Entry 8VDS (X-ray diffraction, 2.79 A resolution); this record covers chains A and C of the 3 polymer chains in the assembly.

# Chain A
Protein: DNA ligase 1
Organism: Homo sapiens
Notes: EC 6.5.1.1
UniProtKB: P18858 (DNLI1_HUMAN); numbering as in UniProt (aligned over 261-918)
Chain sequence (658 residues; row label = number of the first residue in the row):
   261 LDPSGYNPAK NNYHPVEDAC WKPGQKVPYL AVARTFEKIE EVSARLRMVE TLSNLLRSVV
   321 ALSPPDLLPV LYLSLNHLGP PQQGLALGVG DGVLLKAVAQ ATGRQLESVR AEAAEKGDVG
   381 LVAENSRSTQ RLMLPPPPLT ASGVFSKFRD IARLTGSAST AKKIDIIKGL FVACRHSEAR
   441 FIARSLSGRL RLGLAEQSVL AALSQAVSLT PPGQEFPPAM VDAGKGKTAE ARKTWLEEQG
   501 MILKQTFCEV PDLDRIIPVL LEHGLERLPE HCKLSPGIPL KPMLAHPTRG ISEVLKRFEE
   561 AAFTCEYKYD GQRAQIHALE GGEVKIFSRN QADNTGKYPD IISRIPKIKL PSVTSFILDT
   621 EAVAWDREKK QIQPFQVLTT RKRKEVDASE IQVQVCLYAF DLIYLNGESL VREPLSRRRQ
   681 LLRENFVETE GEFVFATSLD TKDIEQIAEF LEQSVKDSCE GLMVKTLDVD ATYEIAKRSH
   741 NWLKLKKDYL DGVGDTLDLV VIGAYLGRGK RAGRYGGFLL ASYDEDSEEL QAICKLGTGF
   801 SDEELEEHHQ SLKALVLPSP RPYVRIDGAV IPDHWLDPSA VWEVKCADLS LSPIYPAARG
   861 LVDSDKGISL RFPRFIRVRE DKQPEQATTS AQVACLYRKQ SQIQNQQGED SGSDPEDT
Disordered / not traced: 386-391, 907-918
Sequence notes: conflict Ala-346 (Glu in P18858), Ala-592 (Glu in P18858)
From the paper describing this entry:
  - conformationally variable residues (side-chain flip): Lys-568, Arg-573, Glu-621, Lys-744
  - catalytic residues: Lys-568 (citing earlier work)

# Chain C
Molecule: 18-nt DNA strand
Sequence (18 nucleotides; numbered 1 to 18; the number before each row is that of its first residue):
     1 GTCCGACCAC GCATCAGC

# Interface between chain A and chain C
Residue-residue contacts (59; chain A residue first):
  Arg-305(A) / DT2(C)  hydrogen bond to the base
  Arg-305(A) / DC3(C)  hydrogen bond to the sugar
  Thr-415(A) / DC15(C)  phosphate contact
  Gly-416(A) / DC15(C)  hydrogen bond to the phosphate
  Ser-417(A) / DA16(C)  phosphate contact
  Ala-418(A) / DA16(C)  hydrogen bond to the phosphate
  Ser-419(A) / DC15(C)  phosphate contact
  Ser-419(A) / DA16(C)  hydrogen bond to the phosphate
  Thr-420(A) / DA16(C)  hydrogen bond to the phosphate
  Arg-449(A) / DC7(C)  salt bridge to the phosphate
  Arg-451(A) / DG5(C)  phosphate contact
  Arg-451(A) / DA6(C)  salt bridge to the phosphate
  Leu-452(A) / DG5(C)  hydrogen bond to the phosphate
  Gly-453(A) / DC4(C)  phosphate contact
  Gly-453(A) / DG5(C)  hydrogen bond to the phosphate
  Leu-454(A) / DC4(C)  phosphate contact
  Leu-454(A) / DG5(C)  phosphate contact
  Ala-455(A) / DC4(C)  hydrogen bond to the phosphate
  Ala-455(A) / DG5(C)  phosphate contact
  Glu-456(A) / DC4(C)  phosphate contact
  Gln-457(A) / DC3(C)  phosphate contact
  Gln-457(A) / DC4(C)  hydrogen bond to the phosphate
  Ser-458(A) / DC3(C)  phosphate contact
  Ser-458(A) / DC4(C)  hydrogen bond to the phosphate
  Gln-636(A) / DC10(C)  phosphate contact
  Gln-636(A) / DG11(C)  hydrogen bond to the phosphate
  Thr-639(A) / DG11(C)  sugar contact
  Thr-639(A) / DC12(C)  sugar contact
  Thr-640(A) / DC12(C)  phosphate contact
  Arg-641(A) / DC12(C)  sugar contact
  Lys-642(A) / DC12(C)  phosphate contact
  Lys-642(A) / DA13(C)  phosphate contact
  Arg-643(A) / DG11(C)  base contact
  Lys-644(A) / DA13(C)  phosphate contact
  Gly-767(A) / DC7(C)  phosphate contact
  Arg-768(A) / DA6(C)  phosphate contact
  Arg-768(A) / DC7(C)  hydrogen bond to the phosphate
  Gly-769(A) / DA6(C)  phosphate contact
  Lys-770(A) / DG5(C)  hydrogen bond to the base
  Lys-770(A) / DA6(C)  hydrogen bond to the phosphate
  Arg-771(A) / DA6(C)  phosphate contact
  Gly-776(A) / DC7(C)  sugar contact
  Cys-794(A) / DA9(C)  phosphate contact
  Lys-795(A) / DC8(C)  salt bridge to the phosphate
  Lys-795(A) / DA9(C)  hydrogen bond to the phosphate
  Leu-796(A) / DC8(C)  sugar contact
  Gly-797(A) / DC7(C)  sugar contact
  Gly-797(A) / DC8(C)  sugar contact
  Ser-850(A) / DA9(C)  hydrogen bond to the phosphate
  Ser-850(A) / DC10(C)  hydrogen bond to the phosphate
  Leu-851(A) / DC10(C)  phosphate contact
  Ser-852(A) / DC10(C)  hydrogen bond to the phosphate
  Pro-853(A) / DC10(C)  phosphate contact
  Pro-853(A) / DG11(C)  phosphate contact
  Tyr-855(A) / DA9(C)  hydrogen bond to the phosphate
  Tyr-855(A) / DC10(C)  phosphate contact
  Ser-869(A) / DA9(C)  phosphate contact
  Ser-869(A) / DC10(C)  phosphate contact
  Leu-870(A) / DA9(C)  sugar contact
Other interface residues (no listed pair), chain A (46 interface residues in all): Ala-421, Ser-739, Gly-777, Thr-798, Phe-872, Pro-873

# Summary
46 residues of chain A and 14 residues of chain C are in contact, with 20 hydrogen bonds and 3 salt bridges.
Polar pairs include Arg-305(A)/DT2(C), Lys-770(A)/DG5(C) and Arg-305(A)/DC3(C). From the paper: the catalytic
residue Lys-568(A); conformational variability at Lys-568(A), Arg-573(A) and Glu-621(A) among others.
Here chain A is DNA ligase 1 (Homo sapiens) and chain C is an 18-nt DNA strand. Entry 8VDS (DNA Ligase 1 with
nick DNA 3'rG:C) was determined by X-ray diffraction, deposited together with 8VDN, 8VDT, 8VZL and 8VZM.
